Entry 5JXS (X-ray diffraction, 2.80 A resolution); this record covers chains A and C of the 3 polymer chains in the assembly.

Chain A:
Name: RNA dependent RNA polymerase
Organism: Foot-and-mouth disease virus
Notes: EC 2.7.7.48
UniProt: P03311 (POLG_FMDVS); residues 1-470 here correspond to UniProt positions 1858-2327 (UniProt number = residue number + 1857)
Chain sequence (481 residues; numbered 1 to 481; the number before each row is that of its first residue):
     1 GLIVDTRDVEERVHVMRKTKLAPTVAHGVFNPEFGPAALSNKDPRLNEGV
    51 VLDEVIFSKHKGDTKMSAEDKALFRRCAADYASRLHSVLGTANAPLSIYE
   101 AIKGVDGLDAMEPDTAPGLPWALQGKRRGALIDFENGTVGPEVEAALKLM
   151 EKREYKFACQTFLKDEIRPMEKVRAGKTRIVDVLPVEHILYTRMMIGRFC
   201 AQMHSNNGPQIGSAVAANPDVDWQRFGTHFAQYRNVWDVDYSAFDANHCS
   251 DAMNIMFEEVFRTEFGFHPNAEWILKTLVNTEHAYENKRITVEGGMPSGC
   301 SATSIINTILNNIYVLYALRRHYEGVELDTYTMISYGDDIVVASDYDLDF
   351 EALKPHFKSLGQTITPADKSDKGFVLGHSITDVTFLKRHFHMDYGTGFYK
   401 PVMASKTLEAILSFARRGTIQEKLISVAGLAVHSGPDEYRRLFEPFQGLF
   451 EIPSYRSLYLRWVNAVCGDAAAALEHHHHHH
Unresolved in the structure: 477-481
Construct notes: engineered mutation Ala216 (Gly2073 in P03311), Ala217 (Cys2074 in P03311); expression tag (471-481)
Bound ions: Mg2+: Val239, Asp240, Asp339
UniProt features mapped onto this chain:
  - motif: Met16 to Thr24 (Nuclear localization signal)
  - active site: Asp338 (For RdRp activity)
Reported in the primary citation:
  - catalytic residues: Asp240, Asp245 (citing earlier work)
  - conformationally variable residues (loop rearrangement, side-chain flip): Met16, Arg17, Ala216 to Ala217
  - contacts within the chain: Arg17-Asn41, Arg17-Tyr285
  - mutagenesis - D240N, D240N/D245N, D245N: unchanged expression

Chain C:
Molecule: RNA Primer
Sequence (6 nucleotides; each row starts with the number of its first residue):
   915 GGGCCC

Chain A / chain C interface:
Residue-residue contacts (25):
  Asp114(A) - G915(C)  phosphate contact
  Ser304(A) - C920(C)  base contact
  Tyr336(A) - C920(C)  hydrogen bond to the sugar
  Gly337(A) - C920(C)  sugar contact
  Asp338(A) - C920(C)  phosphate contact
  Asp339(A) - C920(C)  phosphate contact
  Leu386(A) - C919(C)  sugar contact
  Leu386(A) - C920(C)  sugar contact
  Lys387(A) - C919(C)  salt bridge to the phosphate
  Lys387(A) - C920(C)  salt bridge to the phosphate
  Arg388(A) - C918(C)  sugar contact
  Arg388(A) - C919(C)  sugar contact
  Met403(A) - C919(C)  phosphate contact
  Ile411(A) - C918(C)  phosphate contact
  Ile411(A) - C919(C)  phosphate contact
  Arg416(A) - G917(C)  salt bridge to the phosphate
  Thr419(A) - G916(C)  phosphate contact
  Thr419(A) - G917(C)  phosphate contact
  Glu422(A) - G916(C)  sugar contact
  Lys423(A) - G917(C)  phosphate contact
  Lys423(A) - C918(C)  salt bridge to the phosphate
  Ser426(A) - G916(C)  base contact
  Ser426(A) - G917(C)  hydrogen bond to the sugar
  Val427(A) - G917(C)  sugar contact
  Leu430(A) - C918(C)  sugar contact
Other interface residues (no listed pair), chain A (20 interface residues in all): Lys164, Thr407

Overview:
20 residues of chain A and 6 residues of chain C are in contact, with 2 hydrogen bonds and 4 salt bridges.
Among the polar pairs are Tyr336(A)-C920(C), Ser426(A)-G917(C) and Lys387(A)-C919(C). UniProt lists
active-site residue Asp338(A) on chain A. The paper reports catalytic residues Asp240(A) and Asp245(A); D240N,
D240N/D245N and D245N of chain A leave expression unchanged.
Chain A is RNA dependent RNA polymerase (Foot-and-mouth disease virus) and chain C is RNA Primer; the
structure, Mutant GC216/7AA of 3D polymerase from Foot-and-Mouth Disease Virus, was determined by X-ray
diffraction.
